6NK7 - chains C and F of the 17 polymer chains in the assembly; structure by electron microscopy, 4.99 A resolution (low resolution: residue-level contacts below are approximate; hydrogen-bond / salt-bridge calls are withheld).

[Chain C]
Name: E1 glycoprotein
Source organism: Chikungunya virus
Notes: EC 3.4.21.90
UniProtKB: Q88628 (Q88628_CHIKV); residues 1-439 here correspond to UniProt positions 810-1248 (UniProt number = residue number + 809)
Chain sequence (439 residues; numbered 1 to 439; the number before each row is that of its first residue):
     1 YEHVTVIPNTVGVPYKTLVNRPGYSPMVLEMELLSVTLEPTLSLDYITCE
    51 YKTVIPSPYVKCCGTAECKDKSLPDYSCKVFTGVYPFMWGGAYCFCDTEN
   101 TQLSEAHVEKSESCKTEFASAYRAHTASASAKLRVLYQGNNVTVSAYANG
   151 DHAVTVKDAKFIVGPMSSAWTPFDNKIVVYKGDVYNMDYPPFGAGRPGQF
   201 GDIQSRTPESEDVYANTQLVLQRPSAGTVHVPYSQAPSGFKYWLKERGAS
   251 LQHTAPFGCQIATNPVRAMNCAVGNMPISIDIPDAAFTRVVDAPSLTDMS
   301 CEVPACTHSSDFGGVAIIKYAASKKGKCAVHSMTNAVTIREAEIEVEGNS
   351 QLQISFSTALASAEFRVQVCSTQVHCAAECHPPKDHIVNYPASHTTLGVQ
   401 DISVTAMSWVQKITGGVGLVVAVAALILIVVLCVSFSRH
Cystine bridges: C49-C114, C62-C94, C63-C96, C306-C380, C328-C370
Glycans and other covalent adducts: N-acetylglucosamine (NAG) linked to N141

[Chain F]
Name: E2 glycoprotein
Source organism: Chikungunya virus
Notes: EC 3.4.21.90
UniProtKB: Q88628 (Q88628_CHIKV); residues 5-423 here correspond to UniProt positions 330-748 (UniProt number = residue number + 325)
Chain sequence (419 residues; row label = number of the first residue in the row):
     5 NFNVYKAIRPYLAHCPDCGEGHSCHSPVALERIRNEATDGTLKIQVSLQI
    55 GIKTDDSHDWTKLRYMDNHMPADAERARLFVRTSAPCTITGTMGHFILAR
   105 CPKGETLTVGFTDGRKISHSCTHPFHHDPPVIGREKFHSRPQHGRELPCS
   155 TYAQSTAATAEEIEVHMPPDTPDRTLMSQQSGNVKITVNSQTVRYKCNCG
   205 DSNEGLTTTDKVINNCKVDQCHAAVTNHKKWQYNSPLVPRNAELGDRKGK
   255 VHIPFPLANVTCRVPKARNPTVTYGKNQVIMLLYPDHPTLLSYRNMGEEP
   305 NYQEEWVTHKKEIRLTVPTEGLEVTWGNNEPYKYWPQLSTNGTAHGHPHE
   355 IILYYYELYPTMTVVVVSVASFVLLSMVGVAVGMCMCARRRCITPYELTP
   405 GATVPFLLSLICCIRTAKA
Cystine bridges: C22-C28, C91-C105

[Chain C / chain F interface]
Residue-residue contacts (18):
  R196(C) - L286(F)
  R196(C) - Y288(F)
  P197(C) - Y288(F)
  G198(C) - Y288(F)
  Q222(C) - H147(F)
  R223(C) - H147(F)
  S225(C) - R267(F)
  T228(C) - Q146(F)
  H230(C) - Q146(F)
  H230(C) - H147(F)
  P232(C) - H147(F)
  Q235(C) - A271(F)
  Q235(C) - R272(F)
  Q235(C) - N273(F)
  A236(C) - R272(F)
  P237(C) - R272(F)
  P237(C) - Y288(F)
  Y242(C) - K314(F)
Interface residues without a listed pair, chain C (14 interface residues in all): Q199

[Overview]
14 residues of chain C and 9 residues of chain F are in contact.
Here chain C is E1 glycoprotein and chain F is E2 glycoprotein, both from Chikungunya virus. Entry 6NK7
(Electron Cryo-Microscopy of Chikungunya in Complex with Mouse Mxra8 Receptor) was determined by electron
microscopy together with 6NK3, 6NK5 and 6NK6 from the same study.
